Entry 8QYV (electron microscopy, 3.50 A resolution); this record covers chains A and I of the 19 polymer chains in the assembly.

# Chain A
Molecule: Histone H3
Source organism: Saccharomyces cerevisiae S288C
UniProtKB: P61830 (H3_YEAST); residues 0-135 here correspond to UniProt positions 1-136 (UniProt number = residue number + 1)
Chain sequence (136 residues; row label = number of the first residue in the row; numbering starts at 0):
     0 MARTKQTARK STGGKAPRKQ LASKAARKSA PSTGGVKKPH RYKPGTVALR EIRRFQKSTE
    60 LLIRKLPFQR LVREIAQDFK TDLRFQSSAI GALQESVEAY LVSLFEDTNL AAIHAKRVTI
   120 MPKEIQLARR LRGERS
Unresolved in the structure: 0-43, 134-135
Construct notes: engineered mutation Met120 (Gln121 in P61830), Pro121 (Lys122 in P61830), Gln125 (Lys126 in P61830); conflict Glu123 (Asp124 in P61830)

# Chain I
Molecule: 118-nt DNA strand
Sequence (118 nucleotides; numbered -75 to 42; the number before each row is that of its first residue; numbers below 1 keep their minus sign (DC-75 is residue -75)):
   -75 CCCTGGAGAA TCCCGGTGCC GAGGCCGCTC AATTGGTCGT AGACAGCTCT AGCACCGCTT
   -15 AAACGCACGT ACGCGCTGTC CCCCGCGTTT TAACCGCCAA GGGGATTACT CCCTAGTC

# Chain A / chain I interface
Pairs across the interface (14; chain A residue first):
  Arg63(A) - DA-14(I)  hydrogen bond to the phosphate
  Arg63(A) - DA-13(I)  salt bridge to the phosphate
  Arg72(A) - DC-23(I)  salt bridge to the phosphate
  Arg83(A) - DC-23(I)  phosphate contact
  Phe84(A) - DG-24(I)  sugar contact
  Phe84(A) - DC-23(I)  phosphate contact
  Gln85(A) - DG-24(I)  phosphate contact
  Ser86(A) - DG-24(I)  hydrogen bond to the phosphate
  Ser87(A) - DG-24(I)  hydrogen bond to the phosphate
  Lys115(A) - DG-3(I)  phosphate contact
  Arg116(A) - DG-3(I)  phosphate contact
  Val117(A) - DG-3(I)  hydrogen bond to the phosphate
  Thr118(A) - DG-3(I)  sugar contact
  Met120(A) - DC-2(I)  phosphate contact

# In short
12 residues of chain A and 6 residues of chain I are in contact; the contacts include 4 hydrogen bonds and 2
salt bridges. Among the polar pairs are Arg63(A)-DA-14(I), Ser86(A)-DG-24(I) and Ser87(A)-DG-24(I).
Chain A is Histone H3 (Saccharomyces cerevisiae S288C) and chain I is a 118-nt DNA strand; the structure,
SWR1-hexasome complex, was determined by electron microscopy together with 8QZ0 and 9FBW from the same study.
